1KFK - chains A and B; structure by X-ray diffraction, 2.40 A resolution.

== Chain A ==
Name: Tryptophan synthase alpha chain
Organism: Salmonella typhimurium
Notes: EC 4.2.1.20
UniProt: P00929 (TRPA_SALTY); residue numbers follow UniProt; this construct covers 1-268
Amino-acid sequence (268 residues; each row starts with the number of its first residue):
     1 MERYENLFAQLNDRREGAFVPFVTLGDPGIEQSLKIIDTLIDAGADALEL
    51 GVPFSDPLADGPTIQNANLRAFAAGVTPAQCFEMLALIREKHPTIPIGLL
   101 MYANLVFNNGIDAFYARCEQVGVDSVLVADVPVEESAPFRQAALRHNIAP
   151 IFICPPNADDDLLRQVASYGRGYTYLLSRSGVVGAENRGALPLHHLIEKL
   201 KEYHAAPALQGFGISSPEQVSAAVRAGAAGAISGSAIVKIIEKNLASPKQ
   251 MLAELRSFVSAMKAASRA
Not modelled in the structure: 178-193, 268
Curated features (UniProtKB/Swiss-Prot):
  - active site (Proton acceptor): Glu49, Asp60

== Chain B ==
Name: Tryptophan synthase beta chain
Organism: Salmonella typhimurium
Notes: EC 4.2.1.20
UniProt: P0A2K1 (TRPB_SALTY); residue numbers follow UniProt; this construct covers 1-397
Amino-acid sequence (397 residues; row label = number of the first residue in the row):
     1 MTTLLNPYFGEFGGMYVPQILMPALNQLEEAFVSAQKDPEFQAQFADLLK
    51 NYAGRPTALTKCQNITAGTRTTLYLKREDLLHGGAHKTNQVLGQALLAKR
   101 MGKSEIIAETGAGQHGVASALASALLGLKCRIYMGAKDVERQSPNVFRMR
   151 LMGAEVIPVHSGSATLKDACNEALRDWSGSYETAHYMLGTAAGPHPYPTI
   201 VREFQRMIGEETKAQILDKEGRLPDAVIACVGGGSNAIGMFADFINDTSV
   251 GLIGVEPGGHGIETGEHGAPLKHGRVGIYFGMKAPMMQTADGQIEESYSI
   301 SAGLDFPSVGPQHAYLNSIGRADYVSITDDEALEAFKTLCRHEGIIPALE
   351 SSHALAHALKMMREQPEKEQLLVVNLSGRGDKDIFTVHDILKARGEI
Not modelled in the structure: 1, 394-397
Covalently attached groups: pyridoxal phosphate (PLP) linked to Lys87
Metal / ion sites: Na+: Gly232, Phe306, Ser308
Small-molecule neighbours: pyridoxal phosphate (PLP): Ala85, His86, Gln114, Gly189, Thr190, Cys230, Val231, Gly232, Gly233, Gly234, Ser235, Asn236, Gly303, Leu304, Ala348, Glu350, Ser351, Ser377, Gly378
Curated features (UniProtKB/Swiss-Prot):
  - modified residue: Lys87 (N6-(pyridoxal phosphate)lysine)

== How chain A and chain B interact ==
Contacting residue pairs - 58 pairs, chain A then chain B:
  Pro53(A) with Gln293(B), hydrogen bond (backbone-side chain)
  Phe54(A) with Gly292(B); Gln293(B)
  Ser55(A) with Gln293(B), hydrogen bond (backbone-side chain); Ile294(B), hydrogen bond (side chain-backbone)
  Asp56(A) with Lys167(B), salt bridge; Asp168(B); Asn171(B), hydrogen bond; Tyr279(B); Ile294(B)
  Pro57(A) with Arg175(B), hydrogen bond (backbone-side chain)
  Leu58(A) with Asn171(B); Leu174(B), hydrophobic; Arg175(B); Tyr279(B), hydrophobic; Phe280(B)
  Ala59(A) with Pro18(B), hydrophobic
  Asp60(A) with Arg175(B), hydrogen bond (backbone-side chain)
  Gln65(A) with Ser161(B); Arg175(B)
  Phe72(A) with Gln293(B)
  Thr77(A) with Asp291(B)
  Pro78(A) with Asp291(B); Gln293(B)
  Ala103(A) with Ile278(B), hydrophobic
  Asn104(A) with Gly277(B); Ile278(B), hydrogen bond (side chain-backbone); Gln288(B), hydrogen bond; Gly292(B), hydrogen bond (side chain-backbone)
  Leu105(A) with Gly292(B)
  Phe107(A) with Val276(B); Ile278(B), hydrophobic; Lys283(B)
  Asn108(A) with Arg275(B), hydrogen bond; Gln288(B); Ala290(B), hydrogen bond (side chain-backbone); Asp291(B), hydrogen bond (side chain-backbone); Gly292(B)
  Ala129(A) with Pro18(B)
  Asp130(A) with Tyr16(B); Val17(B), hydrogen bond (backbone-backbone)
  Pro132(A) with Met15(B); Val17(B); Gln19(B); Met22(B), hydrophobic
  Val133(A) with Gln19(B), hydrogen bond (backbone-side chain)
  Glu134(A) with Gln19(B), hydrogen bond; Met22(B)
  Glu135(A) with Tyr8(B), hydrogen bond; Gly14(B); Met15(B), hydrogen bond (side chain-backbone); Tyr16(B)
  Ile153(A) with Gln19(B)
  Pro155(A) with Gln19(B)
  Asn157(A) with Ile20(B), hydrogen bond (side chain-backbone); Pro23(B); Tyr181(B), hydrogen bond
  Leu162(A) with Gln19(B)
Interface residues without a listed pair, chain A (30 interface residues in all): Asn109, Val131, Phe139
Interface residues without a listed pair, chain B (32 interface residues in all): Glu172, Thr289

== In short ==
The interface between chain A and chain B involves 30 residues on one side and 32 on the other; the contacts
include 19 hydrogen bonds and 1 salt bridge. Among the polar pairs are Asp56(A)-Lys167(B), Pro53(A)-Gln293(B)
and Ser55(A)-Gln293(B). Pyridoxal phosphate is covalently linked to Lys87(B).
Here chain A is Tryptophan synthase alpha chain and chain B is Tryptophan synthase beta chain, both from
Salmonella typhimurium. Entry 1KFK (Crystal structure of Tryptophan Synthase From Salmonella Typhimurium) was
determined by X-ray diffraction together with 1KFB, 1KFC, 1KFE, 1K8X and 1KFJ from the same study.
